PDB entry 4W6E | X-ray diffraction, 1.95 A resolution | chain A

# Chain A
Molecule: Tankyrase-1
Source organism: Homo sapiens
Notes: EC 2.4.2.30; fragment: parp domain
Reference sequence: O95271 (TNKS1_HUMAN); residue numbers follow UniProt; this construct covers 1106-1314
Chain sequence (211 residues; each row starts with the number of its first residue):
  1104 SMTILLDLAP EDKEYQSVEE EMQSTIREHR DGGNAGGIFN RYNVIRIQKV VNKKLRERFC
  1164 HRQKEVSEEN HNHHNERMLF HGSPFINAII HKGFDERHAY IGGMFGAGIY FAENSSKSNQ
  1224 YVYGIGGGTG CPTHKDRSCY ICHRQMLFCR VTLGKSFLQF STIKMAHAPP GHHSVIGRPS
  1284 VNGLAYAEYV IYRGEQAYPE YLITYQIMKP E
Unresolved in the structure: 1285
Construct notes: expression tag (1104-1105); conflict Ile1266 (Met in O95271)
Metal / ion sites: Zn2+: Cys1234, His1237, Cys1242, Cys1245
Small-molecule neighbours: 3J5 (2-(4-{6-[(3S)-3,4-dimethylpiperazin-1-yl]-4-methylpyridin-3-yl}phenyl)-8-(hydroxymethyl)quinazolin-4(3H)-one): Phe1183, His1184, Gly1185, Ser1186, Pro1187, Phe1188, His1201, Ala1202, Tyr1203, Tyr1213, Phe1214, Ala1215, Lys1220, Ser1221, Tyr1224, Gly1227, Ile1228, Glu1291
What the authors report for this chain:
  - binding site for 3J5: Phe1188, Tyr1203, Glu1291
  - conformationally variable residues (side-chain flip): Glu1291

# Overview
Bound to chain A: compound 3J5. The Zn2+ site is built by Cys1234, His1237, Cys1242 and Cys1245. The paper
reports a binding site for 3J5 at Phe1188, Tyr1203 and Glu1291; conformational variability at Glu1291.
Chain A is Tankyrase-1 (Homo sapiens); the structure, Human Tankyrase 1 with small molecule inhibitor, was
determined by X-ray diffraction together with 4W5S from the same study.
